7NYH - chains A and J of the 7 polymer chains in the assembly; structure by electron microscopy, 3.60 A resolution.

Chain A:
Name: NADH-quinone oxidoreductase subunit A
Organism: Escherichia coli B
Notes: EC 7.1.1.-
Reference sequence: P0AFC3 (NUOA_ECOLI); residues 1-147 here = UniProt positions 1-147
Sequence (147 residues; numbered 1 to 147; the number before each row is that of its first residue):
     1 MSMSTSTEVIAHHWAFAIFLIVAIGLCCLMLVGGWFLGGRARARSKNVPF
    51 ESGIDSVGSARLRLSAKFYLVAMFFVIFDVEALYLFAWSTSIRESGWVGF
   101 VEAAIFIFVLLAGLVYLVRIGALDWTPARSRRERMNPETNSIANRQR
Unresolved in the structure: 1-14, 39-65, 128-147
What the authors report for this chain:
  - catalytic residues: Asp79 (proposed by the authors, not directly observed)

Chain J:
Name: NADH-quinone oxidoreductase subunit J
Organism: Escherichia coli B
Notes: EC 7.1.1.-
Reference sequence: P0AFE0 (NUOJ_ECOLI); residues 1-184 here = UniProt positions 1-184
Sequence (184 residues; numbered 1 to 184; the number before each row is that of its first residue):
     1 MEFAFYICGLIAILATLRVITHTNPVHALLYLIISLLAISGVFFSLGAYF
    51 AGALEIIVYAGAIMVLFVFVVMMLNLGGSEIEQERQWLKPQVWIGPAILS
   101 AIMLVVIVYAILGVNDQGIDGTPISAKAVGITLFGPYVLAVELASMLLLA
   151 GLVVAFHVGREERAGEVLSNRKDDSAKRKTEEHA
Unresolved in the structure: 165-184
What the authors report for this chain:
  - catalytic residues: Glu55 (proposed by the authors, not directly observed)

Interface between chain A and chain J:
Residue-residue contacts (48; chain A residue first):
  Ala66(A) - Met73(J)  hydrophobic
  Lys67(A) - Met73(J)
  Lys67(A) - Glu162(J)
  Lys67(A) - Ala164(J)
  Tyr69(A) - Leu66(J)  hydrophobic
  Leu70(A) - Gly159(J)
  Ala72(A) - Leu66(J)
  Ala72(A) - Phe69(J)  hydrophobic
  Met73(A) - Leu66(J)
  Met73(A) - Ala155(J)  hydrophobic
  Phe74(A) - Leu152(J)  hydrophobic
  Phe75(A) - Gly61(J)
  Phe75(A) - Ala62(J)  hydrophobic
  Val76(A) - Ala62(J)
  Val76(A) - Leu66(J)  hydrophobic
  Asp79(A) - Ile57(J)
  Asp79(A) - Val58(J)
  Asp79(A) - Ala62(J)
  Val80(A) - Val58(J)  hydrophobic
  Val80(A) - Leu148(J)  hydrophobic
  Glu81(A) - Ser145(J)
  Glu81(A) - Leu148(J)
  Leu83(A) - Leu54(J)  hydrophobic
  Tyr84(A) - Ala144(J)
  Ala87(A) - Phe50(J)  hydrophobic
  Ala87(A) - Gly130(J)
  Thr90(A) - Ala126(J)
  Thr90(A) - Lys127(J)
  Ser91(A) - Lys127(J)  hydrogen bond (side chain-backbone)
  Ser91(A) - Ile131(J)
  Glu94(A) - Ile131(J)
  Ser95(A) - Gly130(J)
  Ser95(A) - Ile131(J)
  Gly99(A) - Phe134(J)
  Glu102(A) - Phe134(J)
  Glu102(A) - Val138(J)
  Glu102(A) - Glu142(J)
  Ala103(A) - Phe134(J)
  Ile105(A) - Glu142(J)
  Phe106(A) - Val141(J)  hydrophobic
  Phe106(A) - Glu142(J)  hydrogen bond (backbone-side chain)
  Phe106(A) - Ser145(J)
  Val109(A) - Ser145(J)
  Val109(A) - Met146(J)  hydrophobic
  Gly113(A) - Leu149(J)
  Leu117(A) - Leu152(J)  hydrophobic
  Ile120(A) - Phe156(J)  hydrophobic
  Ala122(A) - Phe156(J)  hydrophobic
Interface residues without a listed pair, chain A (33 interface residues in all): Phe68, Ile77, Trp88, Tyr116
Interface residues without a listed pair, chain J (32 interface residues in all): Ile63, Leu133, Val153, Glu161

Summary:
Chain A and chain J form an interface of 33 and 32 residues respectively, with 2 hydrogen bonds. Among the
polar pairs are Ser91(A)-Lys127(J) and Phe106(A)-Glu142(J). The paper reports catalytic residues Asp79(A) and
Glu55(J).
Chain A is NADH-quinone oxidoreductase subunit A and chain J is NADH-quinone oxidoreductase subunit J, both
from Escherichia coli B; the structure, Respiratory complex I from Escherichia coli - focused refinement of
membrane arm, was determined by electron microscopy.
